7E9H - chains R and S of the 6 polymer chains in the assembly; structure by electron microscopy, 4.00 A resolution.

Chain R (and S):
Name: Metabotropic glutamate receptor 4
From: Homo sapiens
Notes: chain S of this document is another copy of the same molecule, construct and numbering; everything in this record applies to it too
Reference sequence: Q14833 (GRM4_HUMAN); residues 33-912 here = UniProt positions 33-912
Sequence (890 residues; row label = number of the first residue in the row):
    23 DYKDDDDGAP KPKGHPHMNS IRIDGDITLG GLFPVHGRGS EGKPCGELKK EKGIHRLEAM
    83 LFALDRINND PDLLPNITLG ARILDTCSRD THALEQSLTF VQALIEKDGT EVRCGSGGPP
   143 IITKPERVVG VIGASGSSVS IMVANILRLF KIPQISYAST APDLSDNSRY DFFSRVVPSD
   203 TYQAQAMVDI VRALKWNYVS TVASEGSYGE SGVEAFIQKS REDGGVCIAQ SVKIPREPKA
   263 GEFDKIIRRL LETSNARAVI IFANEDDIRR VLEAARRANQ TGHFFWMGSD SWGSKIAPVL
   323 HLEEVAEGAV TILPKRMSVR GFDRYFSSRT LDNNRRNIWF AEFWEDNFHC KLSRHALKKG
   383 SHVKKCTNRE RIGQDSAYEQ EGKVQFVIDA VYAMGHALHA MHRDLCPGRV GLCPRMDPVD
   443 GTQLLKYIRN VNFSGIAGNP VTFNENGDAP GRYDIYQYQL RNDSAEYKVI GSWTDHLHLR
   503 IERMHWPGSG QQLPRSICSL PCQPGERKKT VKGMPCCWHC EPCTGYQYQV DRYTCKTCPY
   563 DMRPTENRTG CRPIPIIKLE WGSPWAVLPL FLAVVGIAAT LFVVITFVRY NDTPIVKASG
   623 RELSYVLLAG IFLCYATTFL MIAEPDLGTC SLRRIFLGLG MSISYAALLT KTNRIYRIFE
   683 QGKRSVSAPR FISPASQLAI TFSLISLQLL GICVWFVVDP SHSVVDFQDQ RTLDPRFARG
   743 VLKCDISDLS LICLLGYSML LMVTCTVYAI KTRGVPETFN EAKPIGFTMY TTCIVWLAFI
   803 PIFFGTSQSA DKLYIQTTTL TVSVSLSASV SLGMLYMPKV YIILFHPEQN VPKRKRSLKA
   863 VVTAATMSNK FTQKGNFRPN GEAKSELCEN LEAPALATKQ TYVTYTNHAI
Unresolved in the structure: 23-40, 128-147, 375-384, 484-486, 504-512, 849-912 (chain S: 23-40, 127-147, 374-385, 509-514, 684-691, 849-912)
Construct notes: expression tag (23-32)
Cystine bridges: C67-C109, C249-C538, C428-C435, C520-C539, C524-C542, C545-C557, C560-C573, C652-C746
Ligand contacts: phosphoserine (SEP): K74, R78, S157, G158, S159, A180, S181, T182, A183, Y230, D312, S313, K405

Interface between chain R and chain S:
Pairs across the interface (39; chain R residue first):
  D112(R) with R191(S), salt bridge
  T113(R) with R170(S); R191(S)
  L116(R) with N167(S); L171(S), hydrophobic
  E117(R) with R170(S), salt bridge; L171(S)
  L120(R) with L171(S), hydrophobic; F172(S), hydrophobic
  Q124(R) with L126(S), hydrogen bond (side chain-backbone); F172(S)
  N167(R) with L116(S); M164(S)
  I168(R) with L116(S), hydrophobic; I168(S), hydrophobic
  R170(R) with T113(S)
  L171(R) with L116(S), hydrophobic; E117(S); L120(S), hydrophobic
  R191(R) with D112(S), salt bridge
  E236(R) with K255(S)
  R243(R) with R271(S)
  R258(R) with R191(S)
  R271(R) with R243(S)
  R775(R) with Y843(S), hydrogen bond
  F789(R) with F789(S), hydrophobic
  Y792(R) with T793(S); V797(S); V832(S)
  I796(R) with V797(S), hydrophobic; L828(S), hydrophobic
  A800(R) with I804(S)
  P803(R) with W587(S), hydrophobic
  I804(R) with P803(S); I804(S), hydrophobic; T808(S)
  F806(R) with W587(S), hydrophobic
  S811(R) with Q810(S), hydrogen bond (side chain-backbone); S811(S)
Other interface residues (no listed pair), chain R (30 interface residues in all): M164, S190, K255, T793, I802, G807
Other interface residues (no listed pair), chain S (37 interface residues in all): E63, E236, R258, I796, A800, G807, S809, I817, T821

In short:
30 residues of chain R face 37 of chain S across their interface, with 3 hydrogen bonds and 3 salt bridges.
Polar pairs include D112(R)-R191(S), E117(R)-R170(S) and Q124(R)-L126(S). Bound to chain R: phosphoserine.
Chain R and chain S are both Metabotropic glutamate receptor 4 (Homo sapiens); the structure, Cryo-EM
structure of Gi-bound metabotropic glutamate receptor mGlu4, was determined by electron microscopy (same
publication as 7E9G).
